5UEC - chain A; structure by X-ray diffraction, 2.27 A resolution.

Chain A:
Molecule: Cytochrome P450 2B6
Source organism: Homo sapiens
Notes: EC 1.14.13.-
UniProtKB: P20813 (CP2B6_HUMAN); numbering as in UniProt (aligned over 21-491)
Chain sequence (476 residues; numbered 20 to 495; the number before each row is that of its first residue):
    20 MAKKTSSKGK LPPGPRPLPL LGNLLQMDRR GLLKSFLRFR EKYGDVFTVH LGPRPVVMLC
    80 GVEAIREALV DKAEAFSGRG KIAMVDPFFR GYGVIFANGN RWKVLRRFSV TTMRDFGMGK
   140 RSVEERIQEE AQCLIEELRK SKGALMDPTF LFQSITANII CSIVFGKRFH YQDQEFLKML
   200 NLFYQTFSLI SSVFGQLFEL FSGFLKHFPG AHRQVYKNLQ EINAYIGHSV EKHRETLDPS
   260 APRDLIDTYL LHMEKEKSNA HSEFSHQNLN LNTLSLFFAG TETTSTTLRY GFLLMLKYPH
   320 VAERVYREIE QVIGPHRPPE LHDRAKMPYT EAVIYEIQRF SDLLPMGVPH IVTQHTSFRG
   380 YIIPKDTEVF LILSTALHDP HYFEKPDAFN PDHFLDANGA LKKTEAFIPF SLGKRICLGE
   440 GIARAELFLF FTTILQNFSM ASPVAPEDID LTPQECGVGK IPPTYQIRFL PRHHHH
Not modelled in the structure: 20-27, 493-495
Construct notes: initiating methionine (20); engineered mutation Ala-21 (Gln in P20813), Lys-22 (Arg in P20813), Lys-23 (His in P20813), Thr-24 (Pro in P20813), Ser-25 (Asn in P20813), Ser-26 (Thr in P20813), Lys-27 (His in P20813), Gly-28 (Asp in P20813), Lys-29 (Arg in P20813), His-226 (Tyr in P20813), Arg-262 (Lys in P20813); expression tag (492-495)
Ion coordination: heme Fe near Cys-436 (its only coordinating residue here)
Residues lining bound ligands:
  - 85D ((1S,5R)-2-(bromomethyl)-6,6-dimethylbicyclo[3.1.1]hept-2-ene): Ile-101, Val-104, Ile-114, Phe-206, Ile-209, Phe-297, Ala-298, Glu-301, Thr-302, Leu-363, Val-367, Val-477
  - 5-cyclohexyl-1-pentyl-beta-D-maltoside (CM5), molecule 1: Leu-40, Leu-43, Leu-216, Phe-220, Phe-223, Leu-224
  - 5-cyclohexyl-1-pentyl-beta-D-maltoside (CM5), molecule 2: Leu-43, Leu-44, Met-46, Asp-47, Arg-48, Gly-50, Leu-51, Val-212, Gln-215, Leu-216, Leu-219
  - 5-cyclohexyl-1-pentyl-beta-D-maltoside (CM5), molecule 3: Cys-180, Phe-184, Phe-188, Glu-194, Phe-195, Met-198, Phe-202, Glu-240, Ile-241, Ala-243, Tyr-244, Ile-245, His-247, Phe-296
  - heme (HEM): Arg-98, Val-113, Ile-114, Trp-121, Arg-125, Met-132, Ile-179, Leu-295, Ala-298, Gly-299, Thr-302, Thr-303, Thr-306, Gln-357, Leu-362, Leu-363, Val-367, His-369, Leu-392, Pro-428, Phe-429, Ser-430, Arg-434, Ile-435, Cys-436, Leu-437, Gly-438, Ile-441, Ala-442

Summary:
Ligands of chain A: heme, 3 copies of 5-cyclohexyl-1-pentyl-beta-D-maltoside and compound 85D.
Chain A is Cytochrome P450 2B6 (Homo sapiens); the structure, Crystal Structure of CYP2B6 (Y226H/K262R) in
complex with myrtenyl bromide, was determined by X-ray diffraction (same publication as 5UAP, 5UDA and 5UFG).
